PDB entry 7Y8Z | X-ray diffraction, 1.60 A resolution | chains A and B

Chain A (and B):
Molecule: UPF0297 protein A7J08_00425
Source organism: Streptococcus suis
Notes: chain B of this document is another copy of the same molecule, construct and numbering; everything in this record applies to it too
Reference sequence: A0A0K2E3A3 (A0A0K2E3A3_STRSU); numbering as in UniProt (aligned over 1-88)
Chain sequence (88 residues; row label = number of the first residue in the row):
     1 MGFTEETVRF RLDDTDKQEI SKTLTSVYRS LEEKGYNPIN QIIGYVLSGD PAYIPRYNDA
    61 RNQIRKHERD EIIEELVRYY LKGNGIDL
Disordered / not traced: 1-17 (chain B: 1-6, 12-16)
From the paper describing this entry:
  - post-translational modification sites: Thr-4, Thr-7
  - self-association interface (contacts with another copy of this molecule): Ile-73 to Leu-81
  - mutagenesis - I73R/Y80E: abolished binding to UPF0297 protein A7J08_00425 (chain A)
  - mutagenesis - T4E/T7E: decreased binding to rCpsB
  - mutagenesis - I73R/Y80E: abolished binding to self-interaction of CcpS

Chain A / chain B interface:
Contacting residue pairs (55):
  Ile-20(A) / Tyr-80(B)
  Ser-21(A) / Tyr-80(B)  hydrogen bond (backbone-side chain)
  Leu-24(A) / Tyr-80(B)  hydrophobic
  Thr-25(A) / Ile-86(B)
  Tyr-28(A) / Leu-81(B)  hydrophobic
  Tyr-28(A) / Ile-86(B)  hydrophobic
  Tyr-28(A) / Asp-87(B)  hydrogen bond
  Ile-39(A) / Arg-78(B)
  Ile-39(A) / Leu-81(B)  hydrophobic
  Ile-39(A) / Asp-87(B)
  Ile-42(A) / Val-77(B)  hydrophobic
  Ile-43(A) / Glu-74(B)
  Ile-43(A) / Val-77(B)  hydrophobic
  Val-46(A) / Ile-73(B)  hydrophobic
  Leu-47(A) / Arg-69(B)  hydrogen bond (backbone-side chain)
  Leu-47(A) / Asp-70(B)
  Leu-47(A) / Ile-73(B)  hydrophobic
  Arg-69(A) / Leu-47(B)
  Asp-70(A) / Leu-47(B)
  Ile-73(A) / Val-46(B)  hydrophobic
  Ile-73(A) / Leu-47(B)  hydrophobic
  Glu-74(A) / Ile-43(B)
  Glu-75(A) / Tyr-80(B)
  Leu-76(A) / Leu-76(B)
  Leu-76(A) / Val-77(B)  hydrophobic
  Leu-76(A) / Tyr-80(B)  hydrophobic
  Val-77(A) / Ile-39(B)  hydrophobic
  Val-77(A) / Ile-42(B)  hydrophobic
  Val-77(A) / Leu-76(B)  hydrophobic
  Arg-78(A) / Ile-39(B)
  Tyr-79(A) / Tyr-79(B)  hydrophobic
  Tyr-79(A) / Tyr-80(B)  hydrophobic
  Tyr-79(A) / Gly-83(B)  hydrogen bond (side chain-backbone)
  Tyr-79(A) / Asn-84(B)
  Tyr-80(A) / Lys-17(B)
  Tyr-80(A) / Ile-20(B)
  Tyr-80(A) / Ser-21(B)  hydrogen bond (side chain-backbone)
  Tyr-80(A) / Leu-24(B)  hydrophobic
  Tyr-80(A) / Glu-75(B)
  Tyr-80(A) / Leu-76(B)  hydrophobic
  Tyr-80(A) / Tyr-79(B)  hydrophobic
  Leu-81(A) / Leu-24(B)
  Leu-81(A) / Tyr-28(B)  hydrophobic
  Leu-81(A) / Ile-39(B)  hydrophobic
  Gly-83(A) / Tyr-79(B)  hydrogen bond (backbone-side chain)
  Asn-84(A) / Arg-9(B)
  Asn-84(A) / Ser-21(B)  hydrogen bond
  Asn-84(A) / Thr-25(B)
  Asn-84(A) / Tyr-79(B)
  Gly-85(A) / Arg-29(B)  hydrogen bond (backbone-side chain)
  Ile-86(A) / Thr-25(B)
  Ile-86(A) / Tyr-28(B)  hydrophobic
  Ile-86(A) / Arg-29(B)
  Leu-88(A) / Tyr-28(B)
  Leu-88(A) / Ile-39(B)  hydrophobic
Other interface residues (no listed pair), chain A (28 interface residues in all): Asn-40, Asp-87

In short:
Chain A and chain B each contribute 28 residues to their interface; the contacts include 8 hydrogen bonds.
Polar pairs include Ser-21(A)/Tyr-80(B), Tyr-28(A)/Asp-87(B) and Leu-47(A)/Arg-69(B). The paper reports that
I73R/Y80E of chain A abolish binding to UPF0297 protein A7J08_00425 (chain A); modification sites Thr-4(A) and
Thr-7(A).
Chain A and chain B are both UPF0297 protein A7J08_00425 (Streptococcus suis); the structure, CcpS, was
determined by X-ray diffraction.
